Entry 5TLO (X-ray diffraction, 2.28 A resolution); this record covers chains A and C of the 4 polymer chains in the assembly.

# Chain A
Protein: Estrogen receptor
Organism: Homo sapiens
Notes: fragment: ligand-binding domain
Reference sequence: P03372 (ESR1_HUMAN), isoform P03372-3; residues 298-554 here correspond to UniProt positions 125-381 (UniProt number = residue number - 173)
Chain sequence (257 residues; each row starts with the number of its first residue):
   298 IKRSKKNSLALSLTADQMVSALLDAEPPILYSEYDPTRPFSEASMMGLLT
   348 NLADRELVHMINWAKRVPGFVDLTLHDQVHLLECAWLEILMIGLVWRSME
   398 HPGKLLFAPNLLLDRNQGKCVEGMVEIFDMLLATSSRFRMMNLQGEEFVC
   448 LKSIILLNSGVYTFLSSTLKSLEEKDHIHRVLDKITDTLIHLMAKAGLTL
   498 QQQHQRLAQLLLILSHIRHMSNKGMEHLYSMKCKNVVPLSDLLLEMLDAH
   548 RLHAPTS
Disordered / not traced: 298-305, 333-334, 414-418, 462-466, 530-531, 549-554
Differences from the reference sequence: engineered mutation Ser537 (Tyr364 in P03372)
Ligand contacts: 7EE ((14beta,17alpha)-21-(4-aminophenyl)-19-norpregna-1(10),2,4-trien-20-yne-3,17-diol): Met343, Leu346, Leu349, Ala350, Glu353, Leu384, Leu387, Met388, Leu391, Arg394, Phe404, Met421, Ile424, Leu428, Gly521, His524, Leu525, Met528

# Chain C
Protein: Nuclear receptor coactivator 2
Notes: fragment: Nuclear receptor-interacting peptide
Chain sequence (13 residues; row label = number of the first residue in the row):
   686 KHKILHRLLQDSS
Disordered / not traced: 686-687, 697-698

# Chain A / chain C interface
Contacting residue pairs - 23 pairs, chain A then chain C:
  Ile358(A) - Leu690(C)  hydrophobic
  Ile358(A) - Leu693(C)  hydrophobic
  Ile358(A) - Leu694(C)  hydrophobic
  Lys362(A) - Leu693(C)
  Lys362(A) - Leu694(C)  hydrogen bond (side chain-backbone)
  Lys362(A) - Asp696(C)  hydrogen bond (side chain-backbone)
  Leu372(A) - Leu694(C)  hydrophobic
  Gln375(A) - Leu694(C)
  Val376(A) - Lys688(C)
  Val376(A) - Leu690(C)
  Val376(A) - Leu694(C)  hydrophobic
  Leu379(A) - Leu690(C)  hydrophobic
  Leu379(A) - Leu694(C)  hydrophobic
  Glu380(A) - Lys688(C)  salt bridge
  Glu380(A) - Leu690(C)
  Asp538(A) - Ile689(C)
  Leu539(A) - Ile689(C)
  Leu539(A) - Leu690(C)
  Leu539(A) - Leu693(C)  hydrophobic
  Glu542(A) - Lys688(C)
  Glu542(A) - Ile689(C)  hydrogen bond (side chain-backbone)
  Glu542(A) - Leu690(C)
  Met543(A) - Leu690(C)  hydrophobic
Interface residues without a listed pair, chain A (12 interface residues in all): Phe367
Interface residues without a listed pair, chain C (8 interface residues in all): His691, Gln695

# In short
12 residues of chain A face 8 of chain C across their interface, with 3 hydrogen bonds and 1 salt bridge.
Among the polar pairs are Glu380(A)-Lys688(C), Lys362(A)-Leu694(C) and Lys362(A)-Asp696(C). Ligands of chain
A: compound 7EE.
Here chain A is Estrogen receptor (Homo sapiens) and chain C is Nuclear receptor coactivator 2. Entry 5TLO
(Crystal Structure of the ER-alpha Ligand-binding Domain (Y537S) in Complex with a Squaric Acid-linked Dimeric
Estrogen) was determined by X-ray diffraction (same publication as 5KR9, 5KRA, 5KRC, 5KRF, 5KRH, 5KRI and 43
further entries).
